PDB entry 9E1L | electron microscopy, 3.15 A resolution | chains F and J of the 11 polymer chains in the assembly

[Chain F]
Name: Histone H4
Source organism: Xenopus laevis
Reference sequence: P62799 (H4_XENLA); residues 0-102 here correspond to UniProt positions 1-103 (UniProt number = residue number + 1)
Sequence (103 residues; row label = number of the first residue in the row; numbering starts at 0):
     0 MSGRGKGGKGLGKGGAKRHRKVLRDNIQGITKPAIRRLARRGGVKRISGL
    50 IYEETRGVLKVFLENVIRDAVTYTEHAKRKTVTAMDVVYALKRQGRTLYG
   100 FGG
Disordered / not traced: 0-21, 102
Curated features (UniProtKB/Swiss-Prot):
  - DNA-binding region: Lys16 to Lys20
  - modified residue: Ser1 (N-acetylserine), Arg3 (Asymmetric dimethylarginine), Lys5 (N6-(2-hydroxyisobutyryl)lysine), Lys8 (N6-(2-hydroxyisobutyryl)lysine), Lys12 (N6-(2-hydroxyisobutyryl)lysine), Lys16 (N6-(2-hydroxyisobutyryl)lysine), Lys20 (N6,N6,N6-trimethyllysine), Lys31 (N6-(2-hydroxyisobutyryl)lysine), Lys44 (N6-(2-hydroxyisobutyryl)lysine), Ser47 (Phosphoserine), Tyr51 (Phosphotyrosine), Lys59 (N6-(2-hydroxyisobutyryl)lysine), Lys77 (N6-(2-hydroxyisobutyryl)lysine), Lys79 (N6-(2-hydroxyisobutyryl)lysine), Tyr88 (Phosphotyrosine), Lys91 (N6-(2-hydroxyisobutyryl)lysine)
  - cross-link (Glycyl lysine isopeptide (Lys-Gly)): Lys31 (interchain with G-Cter in UFM1), Lys91 (interchain with G-Cter in ubiquitin)

[Chain J]
Molecule: 152-nt DNA strand
Source organism: Homo sapiens
Sequence (152 nucleotides; each row starts with the number of its first residue; numbers below 1 keep their minus sign (DC-75 is residue -75)):
   -75 CCCTGGAGAATCCCGGTGCCGAGGCCGCTCAATTGGTCGTAGACAGCTCT
   -25 AGCACCGCTTAAACGCACGTACGCGCTGTCCCCCGCGTTTTAACCGCCAA
    25 GGGGATTACTCCCTAGTCTCCAGGCACGTGTCAGATATATACATCCTGTG
    75 CA
Disordered / not traced: -75

[Chain F / chain J interface]
Pairs across the interface - 13 pairs, chain F then chain J:
  Arg35(F) - DC8(J)  salt bridge to the phosphate
  Arg39(F) - DC8(J)  salt bridge to the phosphate
  Lys44(F) - DC8(J)  phosphate contact
  Arg45(F) - DC7(J)  sugar contact
  Arg45(F) - DC8(J)  phosphate contact
  Ile46(F) - DC7(J)  sugar contact
  Ile46(F) - DC8(J)  hydrogen bond to the phosphate
  Ser47(F) - DC7(J)  hydrogen bond to the phosphate
  Gly48(F) - DC7(J)  hydrogen bond to the phosphate
  Arg78(F) - DG28(J)  phosphate contact
  Lys79(F) - DG27(J)  phosphate contact
  Lys79(F) - DG28(J)  hydrogen bond to the phosphate
  Thr80(F) - DG28(J)  hydrogen bond to the phosphate
Interface residues without a listed pair, chain J (5 interface residues in all): DA29

[Summary]
10 residues of chain F face 5 of chain J across their interface; the contacts include 5 hydrogen bonds and 2
salt bridges. Polar pairs include Ile46(F)-DC8(J), Ser47(F)-DC7(J) and Gly48(F)-DC7(J). Curated annotation
(UniProt) lists a DNA-binding region on chain F.
Here chain F is Histone H4 (Xenopus laevis) and chain J is a 152-nt DNA strand (Homo sapiens). Entry 9E1L
(Snf2h bound nucleosome complex - ClassA1) was determined by electron microscopy, deposited together with
9E1M, 9E1N, 9E1O, 9E1P, 9E1Q, 9E1R and 4 further entries.
